9CL4 - chains Ca and Aa of the 9 polymer chains in the assembly; structure by electron microscopy, 2.61 A resolution.

== Chain Ca ==
Molecule: Particulate methane monooxygenase beta subunit
From: Methylococcus capsulatus str. Bath
Notes: EC 1.14.18.3
UniProt: Q607G3 (PMOA_METCA); residues 13-253 here correspond to UniProt positions 6-246 (UniProt number = residue number - 7)
Chain sequence (241 residues; row label = number of the first residue in the row):
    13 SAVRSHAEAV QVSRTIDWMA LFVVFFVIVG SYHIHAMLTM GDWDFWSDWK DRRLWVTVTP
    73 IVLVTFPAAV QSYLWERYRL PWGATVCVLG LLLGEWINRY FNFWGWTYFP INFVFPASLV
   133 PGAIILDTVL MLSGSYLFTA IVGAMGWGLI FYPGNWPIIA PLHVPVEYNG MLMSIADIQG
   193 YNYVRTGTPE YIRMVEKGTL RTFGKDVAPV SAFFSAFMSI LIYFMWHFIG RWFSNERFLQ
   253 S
Residues lining bound ligands:
  - A1A0P ((2R)-3-{[(R)-(2-aminoethoxy)(hydroxy)phosphoryl]oxy}-2-(hexadecanoyloxy)propyl (9Z)-heptadec-9-enoate), molecule 1: Gln-23, Thr-27, Trp-30, Met-31, Leu-33, Phe-34, Phe-37, Phe-38
  - A1A0P, molecule 2: Arg-26, Trp-30, Leu-33, Phe-37, Leu-105
  - A1A0P, molecule 3: Phe-38, Ile-109, Phe-113, Gly-117, Trp-118, Tyr-120
  - A1A0P, molecule 4: His-47, Thr-51, Trp-55, Leu-66, Thr-69, Val-70, Ile-73, Val-74, Thr-77, Met-206, Thr-211, Phe-226, Phe-229, Met-230, Leu-233, Ile-234
  - A1A0P, molecule 5: Arg-64, Ile-137, Val-154, Met-157, Gly-158, Leu-161, Ile-162, Tyr-164, Pro-165, Trp-168, Ala-220, Pro-221, Ala-224, Phe-225
  - A1A0P, molecule 6: Val-141, Leu-144, Ser-145, Phe-150, Val-154
  - A1A0P, molecule 7: Ser-145, Ser-147, Leu-149, Phe-150, Ile-153
  - A1A0P, molecule 8: Leu-149, Leu-233, Ile-234, Phe-236, Met-237, Trp-238, Phe-240, Ile-241, Arg-243, Trp-244, Phe-245, Arg-249, Phe-250, Leu-251, Gln-252, Ser-253
  - A1A0P, molecule 9: Met-157, Gly-216, Lys-217, Asp-218, Pro-221, Val-222, Phe-225
  - A1A0P, molecule 10: Lys-217, Pro-221, Phe-225

== Chain Aa ==
Molecule: Particulate methane monooxygenase alpha subunit
From: Methylococcus capsulatus str. Bath
UniProt: G1UBD1 (PMOB_METCA); numbering as in UniProt (aligned over 33-414)
Chain sequence (382 residues; row label = number of the first residue in the row):
    33 HGEKSQAAFM RMRTIHWYDL SWSKEKVKIN ETVEIKGKFH VFEGWPETVD EPDVAFLNVG
    93 MPGPVFIRKE SYIGGQLVPR SVRLEIGKTY DFRVVLKARR PGDWHVHTMM NVQGGGPIIG
   153 PGKWITVEGS MSEFRNPVTT LTGQTVDLEN YNEGNTYFWH AFWFAIGVAW IGYWSRRPIF
   213 IPRLLMVDAG RADELVSATD RKVAMGFLAA TILIVVMAMS SANSKYPITI PLQAGTMRGM
   273 KPLELPAPTV SVKVEDATYR VPGRAMRMKL TITNHGNSPI RLGEFYTASV RFLDSDVYKD
   333 TTGYPEDLLA EDGLSVSDNS PLAPGETRTV DVTASDAAWE VYRLSDIIYD PDSRFAGLLF
   393 FFDATGNRQV VQIDAPLIPS FM
Curated features (UniProtKB/Swiss-Prot):
  - binding site (Cu cation): His-33, His-48, His-72, His-137, His-139
  - mutagenesis: His-48 (H48N: Impairs activity of soluble pmoB construct), His-137 (H137A: Abolishes activity of soluble pmoB construct; when associated with A-139), His-139 (H139A: Abolishes activity of soluble pmoB construct; when associated with A-137)
Ion coordination: Cu ion site 1: His-33, His-137, His-139; Cu ion site 2: His-48, His-72
Residues lining bound ligands:
  - A1A0P ((2R)-3-{[(R)-(2-aminoethoxy)(hydroxy)phosphoryl]oxy}-2-(hexadecanoyloxy)propyl (9Z)-heptadec-9-enoate), molecule 1: Phe-194, Ala-197, Ile-198, Thr-231, Lys-234, Val-235, Phe-239, Ala-242, Ile-246
  - A1A0P, molecule 2: Phe-196, Ile-203, Gly-204, Ser-207, Arg-208
  - A1A0P, molecule 3: Arg-233, Met-237, Leu-240, Ala-241, Ile-244, Leu-245
  - A1A0P, molecule 4: Ile-244, Val-248, Ser-252, Asn-255
  - A1A0P, molecule 5: Ile-244, Val-248, Met-251, Asn-255

== Chain Ca / chain Aa interface ==
Pairs across the interface (33; chain Ca residue first):
  Arg-64(Ca) / Tyr-381(Aa)  hydrogen bond (side chain-backbone)
  Pro-177(Ca) / Phe-413(Aa)  hydrophobic
  Glu-179(Ca) / Ile-410(Aa)
  Gly-182(Ca) / Pro-408(Aa)
  Gly-182(Ca) / Ile-410(Aa)
  Met-183(Ca) / Ile-410(Aa)
  Leu-184(Ca) / Ser-385(Aa)
  Leu-184(Ca) / Ile-410(Aa)
  Leu-184(Ca) / Pro-411(Aa)
  Glu-208(Ca) / Pro-383(Aa)
  Lys-209(Ca) / Phe-41(Aa)
  Lys-209(Ca) / Glu-79(Aa)  salt bridge
  Lys-209(Ca) / Thr-80(Aa)
  Lys-209(Ca) / Pro-383(Aa)
  Gly-210(Ca) / Met-42(Aa)
  Gly-210(Ca) / Thr-80(Aa)  hydrogen bond (backbone-side chain)
  Gly-210(Ca) / Pro-383(Aa)
  Thr-211(Ca) / Met-42(Aa)
  Leu-212(Ca) / Gln-38(Aa)
  Leu-212(Ca) / Met-42(Aa)
  Leu-212(Ca) / Val-81(Aa)  hydrophobic
  Leu-212(Ca) / Gly-147(Aa)
  Leu-212(Ca) / Pro-149(Aa)
  Leu-212(Ca) / Ile-150(Aa)  hydrophobic
  Thr-214(Ca) / Ser-37(Aa)
  Thr-214(Ca) / Gln-38(Aa)
  Phe-215(Ca) / Ser-37(Aa)
  Gly-216(Ca) / Ser-37(Aa)
  Gly-216(Ca) / Arg-375(Aa)
  Lys-217(Ca) / Asp-378(Aa)
  Lys-217(Ca) / Tyr-381(Aa)
  Asp-218(Ca) / Tyr-381(Aa)
  Val-219(Ca) / Tyr-381(Aa)  hydrogen bond (backbone-side chain)
Interface residues without a listed pair, chain Ca (19 interface residues in all): Arg-213, Ala-220
Interface residues without a listed pair, chain Aa (24 interface residues in all): Ala-39, Gly-148, Ile-380, Arg-386, Leu-409

== Summary ==
19 residues of chain Ca face 24 of chain Aa across their interface, with 3 hydrogen bonds and 1 salt bridge.
Among the polar pairs are Lys-209(Ca)/Glu-79(Aa), Arg-64(Ca)/Tyr-381(Aa) and Gly-210(Ca)/Thr-80(Aa). Ligands
of chain Ca: 10 copies of compound A1A0P.
Here chain Ca is Particulate methane monooxygenase beta subunit and chain Aa is Particulate methane
monooxygenase alpha subunit, both from Methylococcus capsulatus str. Bath. Entry 9CL4 (Particulate methane
monooxygenase in crosslinked, washed native membranes) was determined by electron microscopy (same publication
as 9CL1, 9CL2, 9CL3, 9CL5 and 9CL6).
